PDB entry 7FEJ | electron microscopy, 3.91 A resolution | chains 2 and 3 of the 6 polymer chains in the assembly

# Chain 2
Name: A/af/72 VP2
Source organism: Foot-and-mouth disease virus
Chain sequence (218 residues; row label = number of the first residue in the row):
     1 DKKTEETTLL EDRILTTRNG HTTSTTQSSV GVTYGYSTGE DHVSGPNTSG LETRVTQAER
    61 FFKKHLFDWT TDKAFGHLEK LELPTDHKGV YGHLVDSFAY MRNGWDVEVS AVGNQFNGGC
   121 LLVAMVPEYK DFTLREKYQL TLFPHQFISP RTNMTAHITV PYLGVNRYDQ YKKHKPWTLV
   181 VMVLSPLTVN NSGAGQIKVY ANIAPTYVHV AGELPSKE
Disordered / not traced: 1-12, 218

# Chain 3
Name: A/af/72 VP3
Source organism: Foot-and-mouth disease virus
Chain sequence (221 residues; numbered 1 to 221; the number before each row is that of its first residue):
     1 GIVPVACSAG YGGLVTTDPK TADPIYGMVY NPPRTNYPGR FTNLLDVAEA CPTFLCFDDG
    61 KPYVVTRADG QRLLAKFDVS LAAKHMSNTY LSGIAQYYAQ YSGTINLHFM FTGPTDSKAR
   121 YMVAYVPPGM ETPPDTPEEA AHCIHAEWDT GLNSKFTFSI PYVSAADYAY TASDVAETTN
   181 VQGWVCIYQI THGKAEDDTL VVSLSAGKDF ELRLPIDPRS Q
Disordered / not traced: 221

# Interface between chain 2 and chain 3
Pairs across the interface - 36 pairs, chain 2 then chain 3:
  P46(2) - Y162(3)
  N47(2) - S164(3)
  N47(2) - A165(3)  hydrogen bond (side chain-backbone)
  N47(2) - A166(3)
  N47(2) - D167(3)  hydrogen bond
  T48(2) - Y162(3)  hydrogen bond (backbone-backbone)
  T48(2) - V163(3)
  S49(2) - Y162(3)
  L51(2) - I144(3)  hydrophobic
  L51(2) - P161(3)  hydrophobic
  A99(2) - P127(3)  hydrophobic
  Y100(2) - P128(3)
  Y100(2) - V163(3)
  Y100(2) - S164(3)
  Y100(2) - A165(3)
  N166(2) - A165(3)
  N166(2) - A166(3)
  R167(2) - A165(3)
  R167(2) - D167(3)  salt bridge
  Y168(2) - A165(3)
  G212(2) - P127(3)
  E213(2) - P127(3)
  E213(2) - H142(3)
  E213(2) - C143(3)  hydrogen bond (backbone-side chain)
  L214(2) - G129(3)
  L214(2) - M130(3)  hydrophobic
  L214(2) - C143(3)
  P215(2) - V126(3)  hydrophobic
  P215(2) - M130(3)
  P215(2) - P134(3)  hydrophobic
  P215(2) - C143(3)
  S216(2) - M130(3)
  S216(2) - E139(3)
  S216(2) - H142(3)
  K217(2) - M130(3)  hydrogen bond
  K217(2) - T132(3)
Other interface residues (no listed pair), chain 2 (17 interface residues in all): D169
Other interface residues (no listed pair), chain 3 (19 interface residues in all): A140

# Summary
17 residues of chain 2 and 19 residues of chain 3 are in contact, with 5 hydrogen bonds and 1 salt bridge.
Polar contacts include R167(2)-D167(3), N47(2)-A165(3) and N47(2)-D167(3).
Here chain 2 is A/af/72 VP2 and chain 3 is A/af/72 VP3, both from Foot-and-mouth disease virus. Entry 7FEJ
(Complex of FMDV A/AF/72 and bovine neutralizing scFv antibody R55) was determined by electron microscopy,
deposited together with 7FEI.
